PDB entry 8YJT | electron microscopy, 5.90 A resolution (low resolution: residue-level contacts below are approximate; hydrogen-bond / salt-bridge calls are withheld) | chains m and C1 of the 204 polymer chains in the assembly

== Chain m ==
Name: Flagellar motor switch protein FliM
Source organism: Salmonella enterica subsp. enterica serovar Typhimurium str. LT2
UniProt: P26418 (FLIM_SALTY); numbering as in UniProt (aligned over 1-334)
Chain sequence (334 residues; each row starts with the number of its first residue):
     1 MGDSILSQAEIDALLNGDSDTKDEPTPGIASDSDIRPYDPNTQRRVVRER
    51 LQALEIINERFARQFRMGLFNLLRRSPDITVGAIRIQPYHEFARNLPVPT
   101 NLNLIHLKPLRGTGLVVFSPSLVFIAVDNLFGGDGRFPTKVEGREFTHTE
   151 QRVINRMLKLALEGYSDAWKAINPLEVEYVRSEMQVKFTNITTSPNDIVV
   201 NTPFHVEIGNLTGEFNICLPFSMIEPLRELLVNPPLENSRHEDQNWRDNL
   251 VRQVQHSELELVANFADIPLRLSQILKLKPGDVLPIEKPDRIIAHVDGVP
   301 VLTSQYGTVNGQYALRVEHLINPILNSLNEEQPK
Disordered / not traced: 1-33, 323-334
Curated features (UniProtKB/Swiss-Prot):
  - mutagenesis: Asn-155 (N155E: Altered motor bias with clockwise rotation, partially suppresses a yhjH disruption), Leu-160 (L160D: Altered motor bias with clockwise rotation, partially suppresses a yhjH disruption)

== Chain C1 ==
Name: Flagellar motor switch protein FliN
Source organism: Salmonella enterica subsp. enterica serovar Typhimurium str. LT2
UniProt: P26419 (FLIN_SALTY); residue numbers follow UniProt; this construct covers 1-137
Chain sequence (137 residues; numbered 1 to 137; the number before each row is that of its first residue):
     1 MSDMNNPSDENTGALDDLWADALNEQKATTTKSAADAVFQQLGGGDVSGA
    51 MQDIDLIMDIPVKLTVELGRTRMTIKELLRLTQGSVVALDGLAGEPLDIL
   101 INGYLIAQGEVVVVADKYGVRITDIITPSERMRRLSR
Disordered / not traced: 1-50

== Chain m / chain C1 interface ==
Residue-residue contacts (4; chain m residue first):
  Ile-35(m) / Val-86(C1)
  Tyr-38(m) / Val-111(C1)
  Pro-40(m) / Val-111(C1)
  Val-299(m) / Ser-136(C1)
Also at the interface, not in a pair above, chain m (8 interface residues in all): Arg-44, Ser-194, Leu-272, Asp-297
Also at the interface, not in a pair above, chain C1 (8 interface residues in all): Ile-75, Ala-93, Glu-110, Val-113, Arg-121

== In short ==
Chain m and chain C1 each contribute 8 residues to their interface. From UniProt: 2 mutagenesis sites on chain
m.
Here chain m is Flagellar motor switch protein FliM and chain C1 is Flagellar motor switch protein FliN, both
from Salmonella enterica subsp. enterica serovar Typhimurium str. LT2. Entry 8YJT (Cryo-EM structure of the
flagellar C ring in the CCW state) was determined by electron microscopy, deposited together with 8WHT, 8WIW,
8WK3, 8WK4, 8WKI, 8WKK and 11 further entries.
